PDB entry 7LGG | electron microscopy, 6.20 A resolution (low resolution: residue-level contacts below are approximate; hydrogen-bond / salt-bridge calls are withheld) | chains H and K of the 15 polymer chains in the assembly

# Chain H (and K)
Molecule: Capsid protein
Source organism: Escherichia phage Qbeta
Notes: chain K of this document is another copy of the same molecule, construct and numbering; everything in this record applies to it too
UniProt: P03615 (CAPSD_BPQBE); residues 0-132 here correspond to UniProt positions 1-133 (UniProt number = residue number + 1)
Amino-acid sequence (133 residues; numbered 0 to 132; the number before each row is that of its first residue; numbering starts at 0):
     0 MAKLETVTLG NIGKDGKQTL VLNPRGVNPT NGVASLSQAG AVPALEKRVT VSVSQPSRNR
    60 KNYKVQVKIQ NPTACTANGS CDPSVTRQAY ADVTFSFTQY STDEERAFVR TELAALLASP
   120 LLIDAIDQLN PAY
Disordered / not traced: 0
Curated features (UniProtKB/Swiss-Prot):
  - site: Tyr89 (RNA-binding)

# Interface between chain H and chain K
Pairs across the interface (19; chain H residue first):
  Asn27(H) - Gly31(K)
  Asn27(H) - Val52(K)
  Asn27(H) - Gln54(K)
  Pro28(H) - Val26(K)
  Pro28(H) - Pro28(K)
  Thr29(H) - Pro28(K)
  Thr29(H) - Asn30(K)
  Thr29(H) - Gly31(K)
  Val41(H) - Gln98(K)
  Val41(H) - Tyr99(K)
  Val41(H) - Ser100(K)
  Pro42(H) - Tyr62(K)
  Pro42(H) - Gln98(K)
  Pro42(H) - Ser100(K)
  Ala43(H) - Gln98(K)
  Ala43(H) - Tyr99(K)
  Pro82(H) - Tyr99(K)
  Ser83(H) - Tyr99(K)
  Val84(H) - Tyr99(K)
Interface residues without a listed pair, chain K (13 interface residues in all): Asn27, Thr101, Arg105

# Summary
9 residues of chain H face 13 of chain K across their interface.
Chain H and chain K are both Capsid protein (Escherichia phage Qbeta); the structure, Asymmetric unit for
phage Qbeta oblate particle, was determined by electron microscopy (same publication as 7LGE, 7LGF, 7LGH and
7LHD).
